Entry 1CW7 (X-ray diffraction, 2.60 A resolution); this record covers chain A.

Chain A:
Protein: Isocitrate dehydrogenase
From: Escherichia coli
Notes: EC 1.1.1.42
UniProt: P08200 (IDH_ECOLI); residue numbers follow UniProt; this construct covers 1-416
Sequence (416 residues; each row starts with the number of its first residue):
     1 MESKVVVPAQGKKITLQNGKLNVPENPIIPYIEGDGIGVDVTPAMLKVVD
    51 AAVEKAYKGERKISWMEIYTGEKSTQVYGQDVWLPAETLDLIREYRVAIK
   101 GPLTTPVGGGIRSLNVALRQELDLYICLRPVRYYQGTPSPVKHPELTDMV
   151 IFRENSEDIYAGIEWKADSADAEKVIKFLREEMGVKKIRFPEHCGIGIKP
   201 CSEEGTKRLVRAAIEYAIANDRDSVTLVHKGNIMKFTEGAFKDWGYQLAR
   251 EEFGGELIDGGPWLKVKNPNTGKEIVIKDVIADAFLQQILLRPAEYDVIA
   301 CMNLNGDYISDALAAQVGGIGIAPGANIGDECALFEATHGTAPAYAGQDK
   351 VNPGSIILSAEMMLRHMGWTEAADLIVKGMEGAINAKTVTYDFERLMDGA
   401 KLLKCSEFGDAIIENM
Disordered / not traced: 1
Construct notes: conflict A344 (Lys in P08200)
Small-molecule neighbours: isocitric acid (ICT): S113, N115, V116, R119, R129, R153, Y160, K230, N232, I233, D283, D307, E336

Summary:
Bound to chain A: isocitric acid.
Chain A is Isocitrate dehydrogenase (Escherichia coli); the structure, Low temperature structure of wild-type
idh complexed with Mg-isocitrate, was determined by X-ray diffraction (same publication as 1CW1 and 1CW4).
